8X2X - chains I and B of the 14 polymer chains in the assembly; structure by electron microscopy, 3.80 A resolution.

# Chain I
Molecule: 146-nt DNA strand
Sequence (146 nucleotides; each row starts with the number of its first residue):
     1 ATCAATATCC ACCTGCAGAT TCTACCAAAA GTGTATTTGG AAACTGCTCC ATCAAAAGGC
    61 ATGTTCAGCG GAATTCCGCT GAACATGCCT TTTGATGGAG CAGTTTCCAA ATACACTTTT
   121 GGTAGAATCT GCAGGTGGAT ATTGAT

# Chain B
Molecule: Histone H4
From: Saccharomyces cerevisiae
UniProt: A0A6A5Q1V3 (A0A6A5Q1V3_YEASX); residues 0-101 here correspond to UniProt positions 1-102 (UniProt number = residue number + 1)
Chain sequence (102 residues; each row starts with the number of its first residue; numbering starts at 0):
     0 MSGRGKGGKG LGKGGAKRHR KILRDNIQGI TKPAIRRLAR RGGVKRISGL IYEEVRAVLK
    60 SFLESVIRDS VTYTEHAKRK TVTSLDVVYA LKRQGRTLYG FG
Disordered / not traced: 0-22

# Chain I / chain B interface
Residue-residue contacts (5):
  DC60(I) - Thr30(B)  phosphate contact
  DC60(I) - Pro32(B)  phosphate contact
  DC60(I) - Arg36(B)  salt bridge to the phosphate
  DA61(I) - Thr30(B)  hydrogen bond to the phosphate
  DA61(I) - Pro32(B)  phosphate contact
Interface residues without a listed pair, chain I (4 interface residues in all): DC69, DG70
Interface residues without a listed pair, chain B (5 interface residues in all): Lys31, Arg45

# Summary
The interface between chain I and chain B involves 4 residues on one side and 5 on the other, with 1 hydrogen
bond and 1 salt bridge. Polar contacts include DA61(I)-Thr30(B) and DC60(I)-Arg36(B).
Here chain I is a 146-nt DNA strand and chain B is Histone H4 (Saccharomyces cerevisiae). Entry 8X2X (The
piccolo NuA4 bound to the H2A.Z nucleosome complex at pre-H4-acetylation state) was determined by electron
microscopy together with 8X2Y, 8X2Z, 8X30, 8X31 and 8X32 from the same study.
